PDB entry 4DSI | X-ray diffraction, 2.05 A resolution | chains A and B of the 3 polymer chains in the assembly

== Chain A ==
Name: DNA polymerase
From: Geobacillus stearothermophilus
Notes: EC 2.7.7.7
UniProtKB: D9N168 (D9N168_GEOSE); residues 298-876 here correspond to UniProt positions 1-579 (UniProt number = residue number - 297)
Sequence (581 residues; each row starts with the number of its first residue):
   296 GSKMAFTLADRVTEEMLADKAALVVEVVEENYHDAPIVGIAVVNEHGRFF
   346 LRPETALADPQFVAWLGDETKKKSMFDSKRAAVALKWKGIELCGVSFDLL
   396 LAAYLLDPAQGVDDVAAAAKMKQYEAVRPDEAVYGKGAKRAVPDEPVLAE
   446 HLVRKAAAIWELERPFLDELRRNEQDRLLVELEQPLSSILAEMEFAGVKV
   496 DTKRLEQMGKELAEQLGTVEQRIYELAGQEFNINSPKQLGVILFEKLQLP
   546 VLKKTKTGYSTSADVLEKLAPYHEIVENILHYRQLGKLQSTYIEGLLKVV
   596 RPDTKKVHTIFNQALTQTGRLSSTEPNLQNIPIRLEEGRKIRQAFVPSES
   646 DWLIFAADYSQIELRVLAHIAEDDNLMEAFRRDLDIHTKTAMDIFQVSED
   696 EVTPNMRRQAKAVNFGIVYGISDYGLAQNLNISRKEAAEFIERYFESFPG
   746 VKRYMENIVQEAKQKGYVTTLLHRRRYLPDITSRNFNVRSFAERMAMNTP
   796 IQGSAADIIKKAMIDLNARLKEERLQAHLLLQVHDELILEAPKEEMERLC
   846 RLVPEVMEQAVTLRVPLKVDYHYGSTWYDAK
Construct notes: expression tag (296-297); engineered mutation Asp598 (Ala301 in D9N168), Val713 (Pro416 in D9N168)

== Chain B ==
Molecule: 12-nt DNA strand
Sequence (12 nucleotides; numbered 1 to 12; the number before each row is that of its first residue):
     1 ATCCGAGTCAGG
Not modelled in the structure: 1-3

== Chain A / chain B interface ==
Contacting residue pairs - 32 pairs, chain A then chain B:
  Lys431(A) - DC4(B)  salt bridge to the phosphate
  Thr550(A) - DG7(B)  phosphate contact
  Thr550(A) - DT8(B)  phosphate contact
  Lys551(A) - DA6(B)  salt bridge to the phosphate
  Lys551(A) - DG7(B)  hydrogen bond to the phosphate
  Thr552(A) - DA6(B)  hydrogen bond to the phosphate
  Thr552(A) - DG7(B)  hydrogen bond to the phosphate
  Ser555(A) - DT8(B)  phosphate contact
  Thr556(A) - DT8(B)  hydrogen bond to the phosphate
  Ser557(A) - DT8(B)  phosphate contact
  Ser557(A) - DC9(B)  phosphate contact
  Ala558(A) - DC9(B)  hydrogen bond to the phosphate
  Arg578(A) - DT8(B)  hydrogen bond to the phosphate
  Arg578(A) - DC9(B)  salt bridge to the phosphate
  Lys582(A) - DC9(B)  hydrogen bond to the base
  Lys582(A) - DA10(B)  sugar contact
  Tyr587(A) - DA10(B)  hydrogen bond to the sugar
  Arg615(A) - DG12(B)  hydrogen bond to the base
  Gln624(A) - DG11(B)  sugar contact
  Asn625(A) - DA10(B)  hydrogen bond to the base
  Asn625(A) - DG11(B)  sugar contact
  Ile626(A) - DG11(B)  sugar contact
  Pro627(A) - DA10(B)  phosphate contact
  Pro627(A) - DG11(B)  phosphate contact
  Ile628(A) - DG11(B)  hydrogen bond to the phosphate
  Ile628(A) - DG12(B)  phosphate contact
  Arg629(A) - DG11(B)  salt bridge to the phosphate
  Arg629(A) - DG12(B)  salt bridge to the phosphate
  Phe710(A) - DG12(B)  base contact
  Gln797(A) - DG12(B)  base contact
  His829(A) - DG12(B)  sugar contact
  Asp830(A) - DG12(B)  phosphate contact
Other interface residues (no listed pair), chain A (26 interface residues in all): Pro531, Tyr554, Gln579, Val828

== Summary ==
Chain A and chain B form an interface of 26 and 8 residues respectively; the contacts include 11 hydrogen
bonds and 5 salt bridges. Polar pairs include Lys582(A)-DC9(B), Arg615(A)-DG12(B) and Asn625(A)-DA10(B).
Chain A is DNA polymerase (Geobacillus stearothermophilus) and chain B is a 12-nt DNA strand; the structure,
Crystal structure of fragment DNA polymerase I from Bacillus stearothermophilus with duplex DNA, Se-dGTP and
Calcium, was determined by X-ray diffraction.
